Entry 7FFE (electron microscopy, 3.50 A resolution); this record covers chains B and C of the 16 polymer chains in the assembly.

== Chain B (and C) ==
Molecule: Spike glycoprotein E1
Organism: Venezuelan equine encephalitis virus (strain TC-83)
Notes: chain C of this document is another copy of the same molecule, construct and numbering; everything in this record applies to it too
Reference sequence: P05674 (POLS_EEVV8); residues 1-442 here correspond to UniProt positions 813-1254 (UniProt number = residue number + 812)
Chain sequence (442 residues; row label = number of the first residue in the row):
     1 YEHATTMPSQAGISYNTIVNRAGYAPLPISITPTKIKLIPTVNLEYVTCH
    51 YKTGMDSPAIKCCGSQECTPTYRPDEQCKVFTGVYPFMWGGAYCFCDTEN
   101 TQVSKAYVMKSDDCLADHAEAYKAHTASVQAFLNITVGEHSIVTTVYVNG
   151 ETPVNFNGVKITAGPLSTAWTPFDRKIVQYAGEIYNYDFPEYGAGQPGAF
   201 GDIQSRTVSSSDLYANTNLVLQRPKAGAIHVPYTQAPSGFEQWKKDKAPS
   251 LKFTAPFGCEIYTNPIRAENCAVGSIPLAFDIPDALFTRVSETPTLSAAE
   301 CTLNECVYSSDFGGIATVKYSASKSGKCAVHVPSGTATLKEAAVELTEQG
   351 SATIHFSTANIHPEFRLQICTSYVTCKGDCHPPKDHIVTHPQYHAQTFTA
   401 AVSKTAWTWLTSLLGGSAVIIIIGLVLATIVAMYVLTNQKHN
Disulfide bonds: Cys-49/Cys-114, Cys-62/Cys-94, Cys-63/Cys-96, Cys-259/Cys-271, Cys-301/Cys-376, Cys-306/Cys-380, Cys-328/Cys-370
Swiss-Prot annotation at these positions:
  - region: Val-84 to Thr-101 (E1 fusion peptide loop)
  - glycosylation: Asn-134 (N-linked (GlcNAc...) asparagine)

== Chain B / chain C interface ==
Pairs across the interface (13; chain B residue first):
  Glu-305(B) / Arg-289(C)  salt bridge
  Glu-305(B) / Val-290(C)  hydrogen bond (side chain-backbone)
  Glu-305(B) / Ser-291(C)  hydrogen bond
  Val-307(B) / Gly-23(C)
  Gly-313(B) / Arg-289(C)
  Ile-315(B) / Ser-291(C)
  His-381(B) / Ala-22(C)  hydrogen bond (side chain-backbone)
  His-381(B) / Gly-23(C)
  Pro-383(B) / Tyr-24(C)
  Lys-384(B) / Arg-21(C)
  Lys-384(B) / Tyr-24(C)  hydrogen bond (backbone-side chain)
  Lys-384(B) / Asp-284(C)  hydrogen bond (side chain-backbone)
  Asp-385(B) / Asp-284(C)
Interface residues without a listed pair, chain C (10 interface residues in all): Phe-287, Glu-292

== Summary ==
The interface between chain B and chain C involves 8 residues on one side and 10 on the other, with 5 hydrogen
bonds and 1 salt bridge. Polar contacts include Glu-305(B)/Arg-289(C), Glu-305(B)/Val-290(C) and
Glu-305(B)/Ser-291(C).
Chain B and chain C are both Spike glycoprotein E1 (Venezuelan equine encephalitis virus (strain TC-83)); the
structure, Cryo-EM structure of VEEV VLP, was determined by electron microscopy (same publication as 7FFF,
7FFL, 7FFN, 7FFO and 7FFQ).
